6ZU5 - chains L50 and LP0 of the 74 polymer chains in the assembly; structure by electron microscopy, 2.90 A resolution.

[Chain L50]
Molecule: 25S rRNA
Source organism: Paranosema locustae
Sequence (2639 nucleotides; numbered 1 to 2639; the number before each row is that of its first residue):
     1 ACACACCCCG GUGGGGGAUC CCUCGGCCUG CGCGCCGGGC AAGGACGCGG ACGCACGCGA
    61 UAGACGGCAC GAUCCUCAGA CACGACUGCC GGUCUCCGAC AGCGGCGCAG CCGCAGACAA
   121 CCCCCCGGAC UUAAGCAUAU CACUAGGGGG CGGAGAAGAA ACCAACAGGG AUUCCUGCAG
   181 UAGCGGCGAG CGAACAGGGA CGAGCCCGCA UGGCAAUCGG CAUCGCCGAG UUGUGACAGC
   241 GCACCGCGAA CGCCCCGGAC AGGGCGGCCA CAGAGGGCGA CAGCCCCGUA GCAGCGCGCA
   301 GCGGAGCGAG UAGCGCUGCU UGGUCAUGCA GCGCGAAGCG GUGGUGGCGC CAUCGAAGGC
   361 UAAAUACGCC GCAGGACCGA UAGCGCACAA GUACCGCGAG GGGACGGCGA CGAGCAGCCC
   421 GCAGGGGCGG CGAAAGCGUG AAACCACCGG GGCGCCCACU UGUGGGCCCC GUCUUGAAAC
   481 ACGGACCAAG GAGUGCAUGU GCGCAGCGAG UCCGCUCCGC GGCGCAGCGA AGGCCAUCGA
   541 GCUGCGCACA UGCGACCCGA UAGGCAGUGA ACUACGCCUG GGCAGGGCGA AGCCCGCGGA
   601 AACGCAGGUG GAGGCCCCGA GCCGUUCUGA CGUGCAAUUC GAUGGCGCGA CCUGGGCGUA
   661 GCGGCGAAAG ACCAAUCGAA CUGCCUGGUA GCUGGUUCCC UCCGAAAUGU CCCGCAGGAC
   721 AGCGGGCGCC CCGCAGGUCU GCCGCGUAGA GCAAUGGCGC GGCGUCCGGC AGCGCCGGCG
   781 CACCCCCAAA CUGCGAAGCG GCAGGGCGCG CGCAGCAGCG UGCGCGCGCA CAACUGCGGG
   841 CGCCUAGUGG GCCGCCGCUG GUAAGCAGCG CCGGCAAUGA GGACACAACC UCGUGCGCGG
   901 GCAAGGGACC CCAGCUGCGC ACACAGACGA AGGGCGCGGG CGCGUCGCGA CAGCAGGGCG
   961 GUGGCCAUAG AGGUCGGCAC CCGCUAAGAA CCGUGUUGCA ACGUACCUGC CGAACACGCC
  1021 CGCCCCGAAA AUGGACGGUG CUCAGCGCAG CCCCGACCCC GCGCACGCAC AGCGUGGUAG
  1081 GAGGGCGCGC CGGCGCCGCA GAAGCGCAUG CGUGCGCAUG CGUGGAGGCA CCCGCGGCGC
  1141 AGAUCUUGGU GGCAGUAGCA CACUCGGGCG CGAGCCCCGA GGGCCGGGAG ACGGGUUCUU
  1201 CCGCCAGGCC GCUCCGCGGA AGGUGAGCCG GGUCCUAAGG ACGCGCUGGC CCGCAACCGA
  1261 CAGGCAAGCG GGCACACAUU CCCGCGCCGU GUGCCAUGCG GCAACGCACC GUGCGCGGCC
  1321 GGGCGCAGGG CUGGCGCCGG GGGCCCUCCU CCCCCGCAAA GCGGCCCGCC UGCGGACUCU
  1381 UGCAGCACGA GGCAGCCCGC GCCGCGUGGC GGGGCCGUCG CCGCGCGCCA GGACUCGCCC
  1441 CCCGUGAAGC CCCGCGCACG CACACACACG CCCGUACCAA UCCGCACCAG GGCUCCAGGG
  1501 CGCGCACCCC ACGGCCAGGG CCCACGCAGG UUUGGGAAUU CGGCAAGCUG GAUCCGCAAC
  1561 CUCGGGACAA GGAUUGGCUC CGGGCGCCGG AGCUGUCGCU UCCAAGGGGA AUCCGACUGU
  1621 UUAGUAAAAA CAUAGCCUUG CGCCGCACGC AAGGUGAAUU CUGCCCAGUG CCCGGGACGU
  1681 CACGCCGGCG CGACCCGCGC ACGCACGGGU CAACGGCGGG AGUAACUAUG ACUCUCUUAA
  1741 GGUAGCCAAA CGCCUCGUCA UCUAAUUAGU GACGCGCAUG AAUGGAGCAA CGAGAUUCCC
  1801 ACUGUCCCUA CCUGCUCCCC AGCGAACCCA CUGCCAAGGG AACGGGCUUG GCGCAGUCAG
  1861 CGGGGAAAGA AGACCCUGUU GAGCUUGACU CUAGUGUGGG GCCGCGGCGC GCCGCGCCGG
  1921 CGUAGGCAGG UGGGAGGUGC GCCGUGAGUG AAAGACCACU GCGCGCGCGC GCGCCCGCUU
  1981 CGCGCAGCAA CGCCCCCAGA UGGGGAGUUU GGCUGGGGCG GCACGUCUGC UAGACCCCAA
  2041 CGCAGACGUC CUACGGUGGG CUCAGCGCGG ACAGAACCCG CGCGUCGAGC ACAAGGGCAA
  2101 ACGCCCGCCU CACGGCGCCC CCCCGGGUGC CGGCGGGAAA CCGGGGCCUA GCGAUCCCUC
  2161 GCGCAUGCAC GCCGCGUCGC GGGGGUGGCU GAAAAGUUAC CACAGGGAUA ACUGGCUUGU
  2221 GGCGGCCAAG CGUCCGCAGC GACGCCGCUU UUUGAUUCUU CGAUGUCGGC UCUUCCUAGC
  2281 AUGGCGUGGC AGCGCGCGCC AAGUGUUGGA UUGUUCACCC ACUGACAGGG AACGUGAGCU
  2341 GGGUUUAGAC CGUCGUGAGA CAGGUUAGUU UUACCCUACU GAGCGCGGAC ACACCGGGCA
  2401 GCGCGGGCUA GUACGAGAGG AACGCCCGUG CGGGGCCGCU GGUCCGCGCC UGUCCGACAG
  2461 GGCAGGUGCG CCGCUACGCC CCGUGCGUGU ACGGCUGGAC GCCUCUAAGC CGGAGCCGCC
  2521 CCCCCGUGUG UCUAAACCCC UGGUUUCCGC CCCCCGCGAC CACGACGCGG CCGGGGGCUG
  2581 GUGCUGUGCG CGUGCGAGCU CUGCGAGCCG CUGAGGCUUC CAGACCCCUG CGGGGUGUU
Not modelled in the structure: 1-3, 771-773, 943-1016, 1357-1360, 1406-1425, 1676-1678, 1909-1973, 2385-2386, 2500-2501, 2538-2542, 2593, 2601-2602
Ion coordination: Mg2+ site 1 near C21 (its only coordinating residue here); Mg2+ site 2 near A41 (its only coordinating residue here); Mg2+ site 3 near U61 (its only coordinating residue here); Mg2+ site 4: C65, G66; Mg2+ site 5: G128, C565 (shared with 2 residues of chain LN0); Mg2+ site 6: G135, C136, G1881; Mg2+ site 7: G135, C136; Mg2+ site 8 near C143 (its only coordinating residue here); Mg2+ site 9 near A156 (its only coordinating residue here); Mg2+ site 10 near G208 (its only coordinating residue here); Mg2+ site 11 near A249 (its only coordinating residue here); Mg2+ site 12 near G318 (its only coordinating residue here); 100 more Mg2+ sites not listed

[Chain LP0]
Name: uL22
Source organism: Paranosema locustae
Sequence (171 residues; row label = number of the first residue in the row):
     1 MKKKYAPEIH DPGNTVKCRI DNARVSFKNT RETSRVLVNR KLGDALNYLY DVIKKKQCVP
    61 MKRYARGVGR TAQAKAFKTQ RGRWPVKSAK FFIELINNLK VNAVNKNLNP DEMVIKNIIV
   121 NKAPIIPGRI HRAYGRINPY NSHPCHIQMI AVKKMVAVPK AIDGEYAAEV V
Not modelled in the structure: 1, 155-171

[How chain L50 and chain LP0 interact]
Pairs across the interface (145):
  C4(L50) - Lys62(LP0)  sugar contact
  C6(L50) - Arg63(LP0)  salt bridge to the phosphate
  U12(L50) - Lys4(LP0)  sugar contact
  U12(L50) - Tyr5(LP0)  hydrogen bond to the sugar
  U12(L50) - Ala6(LP0)  hydrogen bond to the sugar
  G13(L50) - Lys4(LP0)  phosphate contact
  G13(L50) - Tyr5(LP0)  sugar contact
  G13(L50) - Ala6(LP0)  sugar contact
  G13(L50) - Asn121(LP0)  hydrogen bond to the base
  G13(L50) - Gln148(LP0)  hydrogen bond to the sugar
  G14(L50) - Asn121(LP0)  hydrogen bond to the sugar
  G14(L50) - Lys122(LP0)  hydrogen bond to the sugar
  G14(L50) - His146(LP0)  phosphate contact
  G15(L50) - Lys122(LP0)  sugar contact
  G15(L50) - Pro124(LP0)  phosphate contact
  G15(L50) - His146(LP0)  salt bridge to the phosphate
  G16(L50) - Pro124(LP0)  phosphate contact
  C419(L50) - Asn105(LP0)  hydrogen bond to the sugar
  C420(L50) - Asn98(LP0)  base contact
  C420(L50) - Val101(LP0)  sugar contact
  A423(L50) - Glu94(LP0)  hydrogen bond to the base
  G424(L50) - Ile20(LP0)  base contact
  G424(L50) - Phe91(LP0)  base contact
  G425(L50) - Ile20(LP0)  sugar contact
  G425(L50) - Asn98(LP0)  base contact
  G426(L50) - Lys3(LP0)  salt bridge to the phosphate
  G426(L50) - Tyr5(LP0)  phosphate contact
  G426(L50) - Cys18(LP0)  sugar contact
  G426(L50) - Arg19(LP0)  sugar contact
  G426(L50) - Asn98(LP0)  hydrogen bond to the sugar
  G426(L50) - Asn102(LP0)  hydrogen bond to the base
  G427(L50) - Tyr5(LP0)  hydrogen bond to the phosphate
  G427(L50) - Lys17(LP0)  sugar contact
  G427(L50) - Asn102(LP0)  hydrogen bond to the sugar
  G427(L50) - Asn105(LP0)  base contact
  C428(L50) - Lys17(LP0)  salt bridge to the phosphate
  G429(L50) - Lys2(LP0)  phosphate contact
  C445(L50) - Phe27(LP0)  sugar contact
  C445(L50) - Tyr64(LP0)  hydrogen bond to the phosphate
  A446(L50) - Phe27(LP0)  sugar contact
  A446(L50) - Arg63(LP0)  salt bridge to the phosphate
  A446(L50) - Tyr64(LP0)  hydrogen bond to the phosphate
  A446(L50) - Ile119(LP0)  sugar contact
  A446(L50) - Val120(LP0)  hydrogen bond to the sugar
  A446(L50) - Asn121(LP0)  sugar contact
  C447(L50) - Arg31(LP0)  salt bridge to the phosphate
  C447(L50) - Arg35(LP0)  salt bridge to the phosphate
  C447(L50) - Arg63(LP0)  salt bridge to the phosphate
  C447(L50) - Asn117(LP0)  sugar contact
  C447(L50) - Ile118(LP0)  sugar contact
  C447(L50) - Ile119(LP0)  sugar contact
  C448(L50) - Arg35(LP0)  salt bridge to the phosphate
  G632(L50) - Tyr134(LP0)  hydrogen bond to the sugar
  U633(L50) - Arg132(LP0)  sugar contact
  U633(L50) - Ala133(LP0)  phosphate contact
  U633(L50) - Tyr134(LP0)  sugar contact
  U633(L50) - Arg136(LP0)  hydrogen bond to the sugar
  G634(L50) - Arg132(LP0)  salt bridge to the phosphate
  G634(L50) - Ala133(LP0)  hydrogen bond to the phosphate
  G634(L50) - Tyr134(LP0)  hydrogen bond to the base
  A636(L50) - Arg132(LP0)  phosphate contact
  A637(L50) - Arg132(LP0)  phosphate contact
  A637(L50) - Ala133(LP0)  phosphate contact
  A637(L50) - Tyr134(LP0)  hydrogen bond to the phosphate
  A637(L50) - Gly135(LP0)  hydrogen bond to the phosphate
  G1151(L50) - Lys122(LP0)  salt bridge to the phosphate
  A1154(L50) - Lys28(LP0)  hydrogen bond to the sugar
  A1154(L50) - Arg66(LP0)  sugar contact
  G1155(L50) - Ser26(LP0)  hydrogen bond to the base
  G1155(L50) - Lys28(LP0)  salt bridge to the phosphate
  G1155(L50) - Asn29(LP0)  base contact
  G1155(L50) - Tyr64(LP0)  phosphate contact
  G1155(L50) - Ala65(LP0)  hydrogen bond to the phosphate
  G1155(L50) - Arg66(LP0)  hydrogen bond to the phosphate
  G1155(L50) - Arg83(LP0)  hydrogen bond to the sugar
  G1155(L50) - His143(LP0)  base contact
  U1156(L50) - Arg66(LP0)  sugar contact
  U1156(L50) - Gly67(LP0)  sugar contact
  U1156(L50) - Arg83(LP0)  salt bridge to the phosphate
  A1157(L50) - Arg132(LP0)  base contact
  G1158(L50) - Tyr140(LP0)  hydrogen bond to the base
  A1206(L50) - Arg24(LP0)  salt bridge to the phosphate
  G1207(L50) - Arg24(LP0)  salt bridge to the phosphate
  C1209(L50) - Ile130(LP0)  base contact
  C1209(L50) - Tyr140(LP0)  base contact
  C1485(L50) - His131(LP0)  sugar contact
  C1485(L50) - Gly135(LP0)  hydrogen bond to the base
  C1485(L50) - Ile137(LP0)  base contact
  A1486(L50) - His131(LP0)  stacking on the base
  C1819(L50) - Gly69(LP0)  phosphate contact
  C1820(L50) - Lys55(LP0)  hydrogen bond to the sugar
  C1820(L50) - Gly69(LP0)  hydrogen bond to the phosphate
  C1820(L50) - Arg83(LP0)  salt bridge to the phosphate
  C1820(L50) - Trp84(LP0)  phosphate contact
  A1821(L50) - Lys55(LP0)  hydrogen bond to the sugar
  A1821(L50) - Arg83(LP0)  salt bridge to the phosphate
  A1821(L50) - Trp84(LP0)  hydrogen bond to the phosphate
  A1821(L50) - Pro85(LP0)  phosphate contact
  A1821(L50) - Val86(LP0)  phosphate contact
  G1822(L50) - Pro85(LP0)  phosphate contact
  G1822(L50) - Val86(LP0)  hydrogen bond to the phosphate
  G1822(L50) - Lys87(LP0)  hydrogen bond to the phosphate
  C1823(L50) - Lys87(LP0)  salt bridge to the phosphate
  C1823(L50) - Tyr140(LP0)  sugar contact
  G1824(L50) - Tyr140(LP0)  sugar contact
  G1824(L50) - Asn141(LP0)  hydrogen bond to the phosphate
  G1824(L50) - Ser142(LP0)  hydrogen bond to the phosphate
  A1825(L50) - Ile130(LP0)  sugar contact
  A1825(L50) - Arg132(LP0)  hydrogen bond to the base
  A1825(L50) - Asn138(LP0)  sugar contact
  A1825(L50) - Pro139(LP0)  hydrogen bond to the sugar
  A1825(L50) - Tyr140(LP0)  phosphate contact
  A1825(L50) - Asn141(LP0)  hydrogen bond to the phosphate
  A1825(L50) - His143(LP0)  salt bridge to the phosphate
  A1826(L50) - Asn138(LP0)  sugar contact
  A1826(L50) - Pro139(LP0)  phosphate contact
  U1857(L50) - Arg66(LP0)  salt bridge to the phosphate
  U1857(L50) - Arg70(LP0)  base contact
  U1857(L50) - Arg81(LP0)  hydrogen bond to the phosphate
  C1858(L50) - Ala65(LP0)  phosphate contact
  C1858(L50) - Arg66(LP0)  salt bridge to the phosphate
  C1858(L50) - Gly67(LP0)  hydrogen bond to the phosphate
  C1858(L50) - Val68(LP0)  sugar contact
  C1858(L50) - Arg70(LP0)  hydrogen bond to the sugar
  C1858(L50) - Arg81(LP0)  salt bridge to the phosphate
  A1859(L50) - Gly67(LP0)  phosphate contact
  C2376(L50) - Arg66(LP0)  salt bridge to the phosphate
  A2382(L50) - Arg70(LP0)  hydrogen bond to the base
  G2383(L50) - Arg70(LP0)  sugar contact
  G2383(L50) - Gln80(LP0)  hydrogen bond to the base
  C2384(L50) - Gln80(LP0)  hydrogen bond to the sugar
  C2552(L50) - Lys75(LP0)  phosphate contact
  C2553(L50) - Lys56(LP0)  hydrogen bond to the sugar
  C2553(L50) - Ala72(LP0)  sugar contact
  C2553(L50) - Gln73(LP0)  phosphate contact
  C2553(L50) - Lys75(LP0)  salt bridge to the phosphate
  C2554(L50) - Lys56(LP0)  hydrogen bond to the sugar
  C2554(L50) - Gln73(LP0)  hydrogen bond to the phosphate
  C2563(L50) - Arg70(LP0)  hydrogen bond to the sugar
  G2564(L50) - Arg70(LP0)  base contact
  G2564(L50) - Thr71(LP0)  phosphate contact
  G2564(L50) - Ala72(LP0)  phosphate contact
  A2565(L50) - Ala72(LP0)  phosphate contact
  A2565(L50) - Lys75(LP0)  salt bridge to the phosphate
  G2633(L50) - Gln57(LP0)  hydrogen bond to the sugar
Other interface residues (no listed pair), chain L50 (65 interface residues in all): A5, G1152, C1153, C2555, A2562, C2566, G2634
Other interface residues (no listed pair), chain LP0 (76 interface residues in all): Pro7, Asp21, Asp44, Asp51, Ala76, Gly82, Ser88, Ala123

[Summary]
65 residues of chain L50 face 76 of chain LP0 across their interface; the contacts include 50 hydrogen bonds,
25 salt bridges and 1 aromatic stacking contact. Polar pairs include G13(L50)-Asn121(LP0),
A423(L50)-Glu94(LP0) and G426(L50)-Asn102(LP0). C65(L50) and G66(L50) coordinate Mg2+ site 4.
Here chain L50 is 25S rRNA and chain LP0 is uL22, both from Paranosema locustae. Entry 6ZU5 (Structure of the
Paranosema locustae ribosome in complex with Lso2) was determined by electron microscopy.
